3KYY - chain A; structure by X-ray diffraction, 1.10 A resolution.

Chain A:
Protein: Rubredoxin
Organism: Pyrococcus furiosus
UniProtKB: P24297 (RUBR_PYRFU); residues 0-53 here correspond to UniProt positions 1-54 (UniProt number = residue number + 1)
Amino-acid sequence (54 residues; row label = number of the first residue in the row; numbering starts at 0):
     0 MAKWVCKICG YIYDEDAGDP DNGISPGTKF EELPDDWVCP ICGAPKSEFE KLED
Ion coordination: Fe ion: Cys5, Cys8, Cys38, Cys41
Swiss-Prot annotation at these positions:
  - binding site (Fe cation): Cys5, Cys8, Cys38, Cys41

In short:
Cys5, Cys8, Cys38 and Cys41 form the Fe ion site. UniProt lists 4 Fe cation-binding residues.
Chain A is Rubredoxin (Pyrococcus furiosus); the structure, Joint Xray/neutron crystal structure determination
of H-labeled perdeuterated rubredoxin at 295K, was determined by X-ray diffraction (same publication as 3KYU,
3KYV, 3KYW and 3KYX).
